Entry 1XU2 (X-ray diffraction, 2.35 A resolution); this record covers chains A and R of the 6 polymer chains in the assembly.

== Chain A ==
Protein: Tumor necrosis factor ligand superfamily member 13
Source organism: Mus musculus
Notes: fragment: TNF domain of APRIL
Reference sequence: Q9D777 (TNF13_MOUSE); numbering as in UniProt (aligned over 104-241)
Sequence (138 residues; row label = number of the first residue in the row):
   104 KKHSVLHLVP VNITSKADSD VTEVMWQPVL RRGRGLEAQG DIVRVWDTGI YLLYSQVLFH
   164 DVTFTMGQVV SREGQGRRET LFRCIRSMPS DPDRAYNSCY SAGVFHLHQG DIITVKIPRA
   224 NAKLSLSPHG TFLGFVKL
Unresolved in the structure: 104
Cystine bridges: Cys187-Cys202
Ion coordination: Ni2+: His106 (shared with 1 residue of chain B; 1 residue of chain D)
UniProt features mapped onto this chain:
  - glycosylation: Asn115 (N-linked (GlcNAc...) asparagine)

== Chain R ==
Protein: Tumor necrosis factor receptor superfamily member 17
Source organism: Homo sapiens
Notes: fragment: bcma ecd
Reference sequence: Q02223 (TNR17_HUMAN); numbering as in UniProt (aligned over 5-51)
Sequence (47 residues; each row starts with the number of its first residue):
     5 AGQCSQNEYF DSLLHACIPC QLRCSSNTPP LTCQRYCNAS VTNSVKG
Unresolved in the structure: 5-7, 44-51
Cystine bridges: Cys8-Cys21, Cys24-Cys37, Cys28-Cys41

== How chain A and chain R interact ==
Contacting residue pairs - 28 pairs, chain A then chain R:
  Asp121(A) - Leu35(R)
  Asp123(A) - Pro33(R)
  Asp123(A) - Pro34(R)
  Asp123(A) - Leu35(R)  hydrogen bond (side chain-backbone)
  Asp164(A) - Asn31(R)  hydrogen bond
  Val165(A) - Ser30(R)
  Thr166(A) - Arg27(R)
  Thr166(A) - Ser30(R)
  Thr166(A) - Asn31(R)
  Phe167(A) - Tyr13(R)
  Phe167(A) - Leu18(R)  hydrophobic
  Phe167(A) - Leu26(R)  hydrophobic
  Phe167(A) - Arg27(R)
  Thr168(A) - Leu18(R)
  Met169(A) - Leu17(R)
  Gly170(A) - Leu17(R)
  Arg186(A) - Leu17(R)  hydrogen bond (side chain-backbone)
  Arg186(A) - Leu18(R)
  Arg186(A) - His19(R)
  Cys187(A) - Leu17(R)
  Ile188(A) - Leu17(R)
  Ile188(A) - Leu18(R)  hydrophobic
  Pro221(A) - Leu17(R)  hydrophobic
  Arg222(A) - Asp15(R)  salt bridge
  Arg222(A) - Leu17(R)
  Arg222(A) - Arg27(R)
  Asn224(A) - Thr32(R)  hydrogen bond
  Lys226(A) - Asn31(R)
Other interface residues (no listed pair), chain A (19 interface residues in all): Gln171, Val172, Ala223
Other interface residues (no listed pair), chain R (15 interface residues in all): Ser16, Ile22

== Summary ==
Chain A and chain R form an interface of 19 and 15 residues respectively, with 4 hydrogen bonds and 1 salt
bridge. Among the polar pairs are Arg222(A)-Asp15(R), Asp123(A)-Leu35(R) and Asp164(A)-Asn31(R).
Here chain A is Tumor necrosis factor ligand superfamily member 13 (Mus musculus) and chain R is Tumor
necrosis factor receptor superfamily member 17 (Homo sapiens). Entry 1XU2 (The crystal structure of APRIL
bound to BCMA) was determined by X-ray diffraction, deposited together with 1XU1.
